PDB entry 8UKR | X-ray diffraction, 3.78 A resolution | chains B and J of the 13 polymer chains in the assembly

# Chain B
Protein: DNA-directed RNA polymerase II subunit RPB2
Organism: Saccharomyces cerevisiae S288C
Notes: EC 2.7.7.6
Reference sequence: P08518 (RPB2_YEAST); numbering as in UniProt (aligned over 1-1224)
Amino-acid sequence (1224 residues; each row starts with the number of its first residue):
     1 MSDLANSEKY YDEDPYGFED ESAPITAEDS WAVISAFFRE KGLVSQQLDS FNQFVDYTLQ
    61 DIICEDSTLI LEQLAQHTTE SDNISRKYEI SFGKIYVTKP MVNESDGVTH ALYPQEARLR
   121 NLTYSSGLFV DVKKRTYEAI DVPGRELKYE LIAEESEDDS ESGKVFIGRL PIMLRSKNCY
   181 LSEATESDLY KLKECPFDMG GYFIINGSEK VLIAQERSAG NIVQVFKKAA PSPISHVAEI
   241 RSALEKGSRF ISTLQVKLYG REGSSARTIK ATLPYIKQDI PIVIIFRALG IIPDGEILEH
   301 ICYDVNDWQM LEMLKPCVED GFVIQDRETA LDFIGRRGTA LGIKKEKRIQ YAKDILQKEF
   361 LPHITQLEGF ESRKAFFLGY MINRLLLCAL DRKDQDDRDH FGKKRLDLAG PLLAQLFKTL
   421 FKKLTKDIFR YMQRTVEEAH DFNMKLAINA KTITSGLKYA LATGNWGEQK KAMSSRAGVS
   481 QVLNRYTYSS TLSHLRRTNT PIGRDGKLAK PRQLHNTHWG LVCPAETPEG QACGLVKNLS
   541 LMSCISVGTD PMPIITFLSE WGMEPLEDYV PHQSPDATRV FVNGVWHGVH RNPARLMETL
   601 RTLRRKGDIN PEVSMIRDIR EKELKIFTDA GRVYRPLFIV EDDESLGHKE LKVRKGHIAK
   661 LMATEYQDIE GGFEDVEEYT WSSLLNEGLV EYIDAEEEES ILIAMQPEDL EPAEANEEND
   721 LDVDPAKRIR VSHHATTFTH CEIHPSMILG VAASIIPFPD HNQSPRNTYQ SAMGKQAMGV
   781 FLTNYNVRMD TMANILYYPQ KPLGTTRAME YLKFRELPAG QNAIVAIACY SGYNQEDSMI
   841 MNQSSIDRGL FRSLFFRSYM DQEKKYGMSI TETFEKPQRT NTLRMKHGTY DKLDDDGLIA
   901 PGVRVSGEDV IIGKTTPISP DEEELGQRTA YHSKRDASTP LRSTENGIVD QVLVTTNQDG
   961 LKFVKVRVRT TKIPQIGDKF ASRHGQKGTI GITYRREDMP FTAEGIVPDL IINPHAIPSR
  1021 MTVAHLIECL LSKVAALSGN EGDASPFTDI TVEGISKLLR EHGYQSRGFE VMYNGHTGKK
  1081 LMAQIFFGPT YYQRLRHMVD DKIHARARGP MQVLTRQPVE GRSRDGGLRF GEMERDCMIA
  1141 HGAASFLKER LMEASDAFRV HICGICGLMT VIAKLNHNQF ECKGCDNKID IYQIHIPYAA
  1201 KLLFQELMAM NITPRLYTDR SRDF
Not modelled in the structure: 1-19, 76-85, 139-161, 338-344, 439-445, 503-508, 644-646, 669-675, 715-720, 920-929, 1222-1224
Bound ions: Zn2+: Cys1163, Cys1166, Cys1182, Cys1185
Residues lining bound ligands: ATP (adenosine-5'-triphosphate): Arg766, Asp837, Ala1016, Ser1019, Arg1020

# Chain J
Protein: DNA-directed RNA polymerases I, II, and III subunit RPABC5
Organism: Saccharomyces cerevisiae S288C
Reference sequence: P22139 (RPAB5_YEAST); residue numbers follow UniProt; this construct covers 1-70
Amino-acid sequence (70 residues; each row starts with the number of its first residue):
     1 MIVPVRCFSC GKVVGDKWES YLNLLQEDEL DEGTALSRLG LKRYCCRRMI LTHVDLIEKF
    61 LRYNPLEKRD
Not modelled in the structure: 66-70
Bound ions: Zn2+: Cys7, Cys10, Cys45, Cys46

# Chain B / chain J interface
Residue-residue contacts (56; chain B residue first):
  Tyr190(B) - Lys59(J)
  Tyr190(B) - Arg62(J)
  Tyr190(B) - Tyr63(J)  hydrophobic
  Lys191(B) - Asn64(J)
  Lys193(B) - Tyr63(J)
  Cys195(B) - Tyr63(J)
  Pro196(B) - Tyr63(J)
  Val780(B) - Leu56(J)  hydrophobic
  Thr783(B) - Lys59(J)
  Thr783(B) - Phe60(J)
  Thr783(B) - Tyr63(J)  hydrogen bond
  Asn784(B) - Tyr63(J)  hydrogen bond (backbone-side chain)
  Tyr785(B) - Met1(J)
  Tyr785(B) - Phe60(J)  hydrophobic
  Tyr797(B) - Met1(J)
  Tyr798(B) - Ile2(J)
  Tyr798(B) - Val3(J)
  Tyr798(B) - Pro4(J)  hydrophobic
  Pro799(B) - Met1(J)
  Pro799(B) - Val54(J)
  Gln800(B) - Met49(J)
  Gln800(B) - Thr52(J)  hydrogen bond
  Lys801(B) - Leu51(J)  hydrogen bond (side chain-backbone)
  Lys801(B) - Thr52(J)  hydrogen bond (backbone-backbone)
  Leu803(B) - Thr52(J)
  Glu816(B) - Leu56(J)
  Asn822(B) - Arg48(J)
  Asn822(B) - Thr52(J)
  Ile824(B) - Tyr44(J)  hydrophobic
  Ile824(B) - Arg48(J)
  Ser845(B) - Phe8(J)  hydrogen bond (side chain-backbone)
  Ser845(B) - Ser9(J)  hydrogen bond (side chain-backbone)
  Arg848(B) - Arg6(J)
  Arg848(B) - Cys7(J)
  Arg848(B) - Phe8(J)  hydrogen bond (side chain-backbone)
  Arg848(B) - Gly11(J)
  Gly849(B) - Phe8(J)
  Leu850(B) - Phe8(J)  hydrophobic
  Arg996(B) - Ser9(J)
  Arg996(B) - Cys10(J)  hydrogen bond (side chain-backbone)
  Ile1006(B) - Ser9(J)
  Ile1006(B) - Tyr44(J)
  Ile1006(B) - Cys45(J)  hydrophobic
  Val1007(B) - Ser9(J)
  Asp1009(B) - Phe8(J)
  Asp1009(B) - Ser9(J)
  Asp1009(B) - Arg48(J)  salt bridge
  Ala1036(B) - Arg47(J)
  Leu1037(B) - Tyr44(J)  hydrophobic
  Leu1037(B) - Arg47(J)  hydrogen bond (backbone-side chain)
  Ser1038(B) - Gly33(J)
  Gly1039(B) - Glu32(J)
  Gly1039(B) - Leu51(J)
  Tyr1064(B) - Tyr44(J)
  Glu1070(B) - Tyr44(J)  hydrogen bond
  Phe1087(B) - Tyr44(J)
Interface residues without a listed pair, chain B (44 interface residues in all): Glu186, Ser187, Glu194, Val787, Arg815, Leu817, Gln821, Ala823, Ser844, Glu1004, Lys1033
Interface residues without a listed pair, chain J (29 interface residues in all): Leu36, Arg43, His53

# In short
44 residues of chain B and 29 residues of chain J are in contact; the contacts include 11 hydrogen bonds and 1
salt bridge. Among the polar pairs are Asp1009(B)-Arg48(J), Thr783(B)-Tyr63(J) and Asn784(B)-Tyr63(J). Chain B
binds ATP.
Here chain B is DNA-directed RNA polymerase II subunit RPB2 and chain J is DNA-directed RNA polymerases I, II,
and III subunit RPABC5, both from Saccharomyces cerevisiae S288C. Entry 8UKR (RNA polymerase II elongation
complex with Fapy-dG lesion soaking with ATP before chemistry) was determined by X-ray diffraction (same
publication as 8UKQ, 8UKS, 8UKT and 8UKU).
